Entry 9IZ4 (X-ray diffraction, 3.05 A resolution); this record covers chains B and C of the 4 polymer chains in the assembly.

Chain B:
Molecule: Putative phosphonopyruvate decarboxylase beta subunit
Source organism: Bacillus spizizenii ATCC 6633
Reference sequence: D4HRI3 (D4HRI3_BACSC); residues 1-186 here = UniProt positions 1-186
Amino-acid sequence (186 residues; row label = number of the first residue in the row):
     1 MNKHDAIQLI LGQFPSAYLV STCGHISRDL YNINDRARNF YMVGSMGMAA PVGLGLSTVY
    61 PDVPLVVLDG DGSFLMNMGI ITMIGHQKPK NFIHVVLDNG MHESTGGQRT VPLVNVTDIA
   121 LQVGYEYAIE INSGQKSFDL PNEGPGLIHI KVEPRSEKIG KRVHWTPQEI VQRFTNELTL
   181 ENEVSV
Not modelled in the structure: 183-186
Bound ions: Mg2+: Asp71, Asn99 (together with thiamine diphosphate)
Residues lining bound ligands: thiamine diphosphate (TPP): Lys3, Thr22, Cys23, Gly24, His25, Ile26, Met46, Gly70, Asp71, Gly72, Ser73, Met76, Asn99, Met101, His102, Glu103, Ser104, Thr105

Chain C:
Molecule: Putative phosphonopyruvate decarboxylase alpha subunit
Source organism: Bacillus spizizenii ATCC 6633
Reference sequence: D4HRI2 (D4HRI2_BACSC); numbering as in UniProt (aligned over 1-167)
Amino-acid sequence (181 residues; each row starts with the number of its first residue; numbers below 1 keep their minus sign (Met-13 is residue -13)):
   -13 MGSSHHHHHH SQDPMNSTAE RMLSTLTENN YTHFTGVPCS LLKGFFRLLE SKEAIEKQNI
    47 TFIPSIREDS ALGVASGMYL GGRKCVMLMQ NSGLGYCLNV LTSFNFIYDI PILLLISWRG
   107 AYGNDAVEHD IIGEKLTDLL DSVDIPYKEL DYENSEGTIL DALFLIEKTN RPVAILIKDE
   167 I
Not modelled in the structure: -13 to 2
Construct notes: initiating methionine (-13); expression tag (-12 to 0)
Residues lining bound ligands: thiamine diphosphate (TPP): Val23, Pro24, Glu54, Gln76, Ser78, Gly79, Tyr82

How chain B and chain C interact:
Pairs across the interface (26):
  Val43(B) with Val113(C), hydrophobic; Glu114(C)
  Gly44(B) with Glu114(C)
  Ser45(B) with Tyr82(C)
  Met46(B) with Tyr82(C), hydrogen bond (backbone-side chain)
  Met48(B) with Tyr82(C)
  Leu75(B) with Ile52(C)
  Met76(B) with Ile52(C); Arg53(C), hydrogen bond (backbone-side chain); Glu54(C)
  Asn77(B) with Arg53(C)
  His102(B) with Pro24(C)
  Thr105(B) with Pro24(C); Cys25(C); Ser26(C); Lys29(C)
  Gly106(B) with Lys29(C), hydrogen bond (backbone-side chain); Arg33(C)
  Gln108(B) with Pro24(C); Lys29(C); Phe32(C); Glu36(C)
  Arg109(B) with Glu36(C), hydrogen bond (backbone-side chain)
  Val111(B) with Pro50(C); Ile52(C), hydrophobic
  Arg162(B) with Ala112(C)
Also at the interface, not in a pair above, chain B (18 interface residues in all): Ser104, Gly107, Pro167
Also at the interface, not in a pair above, chain C (16 interface residues in all): Ser51

In short:
Chain B and chain C form an interface of 18 and 16 residues respectively, with 4 hydrogen bonds. Polar pairs
include Met46(B)-Tyr82(C), Met76(B)-Arg53(C) and Gly106(B)-Lys29(C). Thiamine diphosphate is bound between
chain B and chain C. Asp71(B) and Asn99(B) coordinate Mg2+.
Chain B is Putative phosphonopyruvate decarboxylase beta subunit and chain C is Putative phosphonopyruvate
decarboxylase alpha subunit, both from Bacillus spizizenii ATCC 6633; the structure, Crystal structure of
phosphonopyruvate decarboxylase RhiEF from Bacillus subtilis ATCC6633 in complex with thiamine pyrophosphate,
was determined by X-ray diffraction together with 9IZ3 from the same study.
